5A4I - chains L and S of the 4 polymer chains in the assembly; structure by X-ray diffraction, 1.23 A resolution.

== Chain L ==
Protein: Hydrogenase-1 large chain
Source organism: Escherichia coli STR. K-12 SUBSTR. MC4100
Notes: EC 1.12.99.6; fragment: catalytic domain
UniProtKB: P0ACD8 (MBHL_ECOLI); residue numbers follow UniProt; this construct covers 1-582
Sequence (582 residues; row label = number of the first residue in the row):
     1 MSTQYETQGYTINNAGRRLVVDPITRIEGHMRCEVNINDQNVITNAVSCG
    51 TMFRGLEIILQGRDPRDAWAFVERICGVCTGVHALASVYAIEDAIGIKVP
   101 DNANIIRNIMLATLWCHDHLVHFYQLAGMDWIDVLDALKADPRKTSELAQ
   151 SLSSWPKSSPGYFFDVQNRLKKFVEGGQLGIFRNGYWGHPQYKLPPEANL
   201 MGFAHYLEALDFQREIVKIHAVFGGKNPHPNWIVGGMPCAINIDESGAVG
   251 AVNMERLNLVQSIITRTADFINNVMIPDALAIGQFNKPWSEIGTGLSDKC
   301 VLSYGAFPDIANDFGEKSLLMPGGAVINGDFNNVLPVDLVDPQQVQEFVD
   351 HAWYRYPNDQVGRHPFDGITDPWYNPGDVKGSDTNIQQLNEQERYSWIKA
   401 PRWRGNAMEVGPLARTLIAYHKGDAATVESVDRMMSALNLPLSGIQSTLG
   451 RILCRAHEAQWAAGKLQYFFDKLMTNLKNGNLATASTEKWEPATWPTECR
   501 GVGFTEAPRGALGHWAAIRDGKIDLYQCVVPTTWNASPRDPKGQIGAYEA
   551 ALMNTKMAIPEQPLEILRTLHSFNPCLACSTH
Unresolved in the structure: 1
Modified / non-standard residues: Cys-79 (S-hydroxycysteine; CSO)
Differences from the reference sequence: conflict Asn-574 (Asp in P0ACD8)
Bound ions: Mg2+: Glu-57, Cys-528, His-582; Ni2+: Cys-76, Cys-79, Cys-576, Cys-579; carbonmonoxide-(dicyano) iron Fe: Cys-79, Cys-579 (together with Ni2+)
Residues lining bound ligands: carbonmonoxide-(dicyano) iron (FCO): Cys-79, Val-82, His-83, Ala-507, Pro-508, Arg-509, Leu-512, Val-530, Pro-531, Thr-532, Cys-576, Cys-579
Curated features (UniProtKB/Swiss-Prot):
  - binding site (Ni(2+)): Cys-76, Cys-79, Cys-576, Cys-579

== Chain S ==
Protein: Hydrogenase-1 small chain
Source organism: Escherichia coli STR. K-12 SUBSTR. MC4100
Notes: EC 1.12.99.6
UniProtKB: P69739 (MBHS_ECOLI); residues 1-327 here correspond to UniProt positions 46-372 (UniProt number = residue number + 45)
Sequence (335 residues; each row starts with the number of its first residue):
     1 LENKPRIPVVWIHGLECTCCTESFIRSAHPLAKDVILSLISLDYDDTLMA
    51 AAGTQAEEVFEDIITQYNGKYILAVEGNPPLGEQGMFCISSGRPFIEKLK
   101 RAAAGASAIIAWGTCASWGCVQAARPNPTQATPIDKVITDKPIIKVPGCP
   151 PIPDVMSAIITYMVTFDRLPDVDRMGRPLMFYGQRIHDKCYRRAHFDAGE
   201 FVQSWDDDAARKGYCLYKMGCKGPTTYNACSSTRWNDGVSFPIQSGHGCL
   251 GCAENGFWDRGSFYSRVVDIPQMGTHSTADTVGLTALGVVAAAVGVHAVA
   301 SAVDQRRRHNQQPTETEHQPGNEDKQARSHHHHHH
Unresolved in the structure: 1-3, 268-335
Differences from the reference sequence: expression tag (328-335)
Bound ions: fe4-s3 cluster Fe: Cys-17, Cys-19, Cys-20, Glu-76, Cys-115, Cys-120, Cys-149; 4Fe-4S cluster Fe: His-187, Cys-190, Cys-215, Cys-221; 3Fe-4S cluster Fe: Cys-230, Cys-249, Cys-252
Residues lining bound ligands:
  - 3Fe-4S cluster (F3S): Ile-186, Thr-226, Asn-228, Cys-230, Trp-235, Phe-241, Pro-242, Cys-249, Leu-250, Gly-251, Cys-252, Ala-253
  - fe4-s3 cluster (SF3): Glu-16, Cys-17, Thr-18, Cys-19, Cys-20, Thr-21, Glu-76, Gly-113, Thr-114, Cys-115, Cys-120, Gly-148, Cys-149, Pro-150
  - 4Fe-4S cluster (SF4): Ile-186, His-187, Cys-190, Arg-192, Arg-193, Phe-196, Cys-215, Leu-216, Tyr-217, Cys-221, Gly-223, Pro-224, Ile-243
Curated features (UniProtKB/Swiss-Prot):
  - binding site ([4Fe-4S] cluster): Cys-17, Cys-20, Cys-115, Cys-149, His-187, Cys-190, Cys-215, Cys-221
  - binding site ([3Fe-4S] cluster): Cys-230, Cys-249, Cys-252

== Chain L / chain S interface ==
Residue-residue contacts (207):
  Val-21(L) with Gly-53(S)
  Asp-22(L) with Gly-53(S); Glu-57(S); Ser-90(S); Ser-91(S), hydrogen bond (side chain-backbone); Gly-92(S), hydrogen bond (side chain-backbone)
  Pro-23(L) with Tyr-44(S); Asp-46(S); Ala-52(S); Gly-53(S), hydrogen bond (backbone-backbone); Ser-91(S)
  Thr-25(L) with Asp-46(S); Met-49(S); Ala-51(S), hydrogen bond (side chain-backbone); Ala-52(S)
  Arg-26(L) with Asp-46(S), hydrogen bond (backbone-backbone); Thr-47(S); Leu-48(S); Met-49(S), hydrogen bond (side chain-backbone); Ala-50(S), hydrogen bond (side chain-backbone)
  Ile-27(L) with Thr-47(S)
  Glu-28(L) with Glu-16(S); Cys-17(S); Thr-18(S), hydrogen bond
  His-30(L) with His-13(S), hydrogen bond (side chain-backbone); Gly-14(S), hydrogen bond (side chain-backbone); Cys-88(S)
  Arg-32(L) with Gly-92(S)
  Thr-51(L) with Phe-87(S); Cys-88(S); Ile-89(S), hydrogen bond (backbone-backbone)
  Met-52(L) with Leu-15(S), hydrophobic; Glu-16(S); Phe-87(S)
  Phe-53(L) with Leu-15(S); Phe-87(S), hydrogen bond (backbone-backbone); Thr-129(S)
  Arg-54(L) with Glu-16(S); Cys-17(S); Gln-122(S); Pro-128(S); Thr-129(S)
  Gly-55(L) with Pro-128(S)
  Leu-56(L) with Val-121(S), hydrophobic
  Ile-58(L) with Pro-126(S), hydrophobic; Pro-128(S), hydrophobic
  Ile-59(L) with Val-121(S); Gln-122(S); Ala-124(S); Arg-125(S); Pro-126(S); Pro-128(S)
  Arg-63(L) with Ala-124(S); Arg-125(S), hydrogen bond (side chain-backbone); Trp-258(S), hydrogen bond (side chain-backbone); Asp-259(S), salt bridge
  Asp-64(L) with Ser-262(S)
  Arg-66(L) with Tyr-264(S)
  Asp-67(L) with Ser-262(S), hydrogen bond; Phe-263(S), hydrogen bond (side chain-backbone); Tyr-264(S)
  Trp-69(L) with His-247(S); Tyr-264(S), hydrogen bond
  Ala-70(L) with Trp-258(S); Phe-263(S), hydrophobic
  Phe-71(L) with Val-121(S), hydrophobic; Trp-258(S), hydrophobic; Phe-263(S), hydrophobic
  Arg-74(L) with Cys-17(S); Val-121(S); Cys-149(S), hydrogen bond (side chain-backbone); Trp-258(S)
  Ile-75(L) with Cys-17(S)
  Cys-76(L) with Cys-17(S)
  Gly-77(L) with Cys-17(S), hydrogen bond (backbone-backbone); Glu-22(S)
  Val-78(L) with Glu-22(S)
  His-117(L) with Glu-22(S); Arg-26(S), hydrogen bond
  Leu-126(L) with Thr-47(S)
  Met-129(L) with Leu-48(S); Ala-50(S)
  Arg-169(L) with Asp-34(S), salt bridge; Leu-37(S); Ser-38(S), hydrogen bond
  Phe-173(L) with Arg-6(S), hydrogen bond (backbone-side chain); Ile-36(S); Leu-37(S)
  Gln-178(L) with Pro-5(S); Arg-6(S), hydrogen bond (side chain-backbone); Ser-41(S)
  Gly-180(L) with Leu-42(S); Asp-43(S)
  Ile-181(L) with Leu-42(S), hydrogen bond (backbone-backbone); Leu-48(S); Met-49(S); Ala-50(S), hydrogen bond (backbone-backbone)
  Arg-183(L) with Asp-43(S), salt bridge; Ala-51(S); Val-59(S); Asp-62(S), salt bridge; Ile-63(S)
  Asn-184(L) with Ala-51(S); Gln-55(S), hydrogen bond (side chain-backbone); Glu-58(S), hydrogen bond; Val-59(S)
  Tyr-186(L) with Ala-50(S); Ala-51(S); Ala-52(S), hydrogen bond (side chain-backbone); Gln-55(S), hydrogen bond
  Trp-187(L) with Ala-50(S), hydrophobic
  Leu-210(L) with Lys-33(S)
  Asp-211(L) with Leu-31(S); Lys-33(S), salt bridge
  Gln-213(L) with Ile-25(S), hydrogen bond (side chain-backbone); Arg-26(S), hydrogen bond
  Arg-214(L) with Arg-26(S); Ser-27(S); Ala-28(S); Leu-31(S)
  Val-217(L) with Arg-26(S); Asn-236(S)
  Lys-218(L) with Asn-236(S); Asp-237(S), salt bridge; Val-239(S)
  Ala-221(L) with Asn-236(S); Val-239(S), hydrophobic; Ser-240(S), hydrogen bond (backbone-side chain); Ser-245(S), hydrogen bond (backbone-side chain)
  Val-222(L) with Val-239(S), hydrophobic; Ser-245(S), hydrogen bond (backbone-side chain)
  Gly-225(L) with Trp-235(S); Ser-240(S); Phe-241(S), hydrogen bond (backbone-backbone); Pro-242(S); Ser-245(S), hydrogen bond (backbone-side chain)
  Lys-226(L) with Cys-149(S), hydrogen bond (side chain-backbone); Pro-150(S); Trp-235(S); Asn-236(S); Pro-242(S)
  Asn-227(L) with Arg-26(S), hydrogen bond; Trp-235(S); Asn-236(S), hydrogen bond (backbone-side chain)
  Pro-228(L) with Cys-19(S); Glu-22(S); Ser-23(S); Pro-150(S)
  His-229(L) with Cys-17(S), hydrogen bond; Cys-19(S); Cys-149(S)
  Asn-231(L) with Pro-242(S); His-247(S); Leu-250(S)
  Trp-232(L) with His-247(S); Tyr-264(S)
  Ile-233(L) with Trp-205(S), hydrophobic; His-247(S); Tyr-264(S)
  Pro-238(L) with Ser-245(S); Gly-246(S)
  Cys-239(L) with Ser-245(S), hydrogen bond (backbone-backbone)
  Ala-240(L) with Asp-206(S); Ala-210(S); Arg-211(S)
  Ile-241(L) with Arg-211(S)
  Asn-242(L) with Arg-211(S), hydrogen bond (side chain-backbone)
  Ser-246(L) with Lys-212(S)
  Gly-247(L) with Arg-211(S); Lys-212(S)
  Gly-250(L) with Arg-192(S), hydrogen bond (backbone-side chain); Lys-212(S); Gly-213(S), hydrogen bond (backbone-backbone)
  Ala-251(L) with Arg-211(S)
  Arg-256(L) with Val-239(S), hydrogen bond (side chain-backbone); Gln-244(S)
  Leu-259(L) with Val-239(S), hydrophobic
  Pro-372(L) with Phe-87(S), hydrophobic
  Trp-373(L) with Glu-83(S)
  Tyr-374(L) with Glu-83(S), hydrogen bond (backbone-side chain); Met-86(S)
  Asp-383(L) with Gln-84(S); Met-86(S)
  Thr-384(L) with Gln-84(S); Met-86(S); Gly-92(S); Arg-93(S); Pro-94(S)
  Asn-385(L) with Gly-92(S); Arg-93(S), hydrogen bond
  Ile-386(L) with Met-86(S), hydrophobic; Gly-92(S), hydrogen bond (backbone-backbone)
  Trp-397(L) with Met-86(S), hydrogen bond (side chain-backbone); Phe-87(S), hydrophobic
  Leu-482(L) with Arg-211(S)
  Ala-483(L) with Asp-206(S); Arg-211(S)
  Thr-484(L) with Asp-206(S), hydrogen bond (backbone-side chain)
  Ala-485(L) with Trp-205(S), hydrophobic; Asp-206(S)
  Thr-487(L) with Trp-205(S)
  Trp-490(L) with Trp-205(S); Tyr-264(S), hydrophobic
  Glu-561(L) with Gln-55(S), hydrogen bond (backbone-side chain)
  Pro-563(L) with Gln-55(S)
  Leu-567(L) with Ala-52(S), hydrophobic
  Ala-578(L) with Glu-16(S)
Interface residues without a listed pair, chain L (97 interface residues in all): Val-20, Gly-29, Gln-125, Phe-182, Gly-185, Leu-207, Phe-223, Gly-224, Trp-353, Gln-387, Gln-562
Interface residues without a listed pair, chain S (89 interface residues in all): Thr-54, Ala-56, Gln-66, Tyr-67, Ser-204, Arg-234

== Overview ==
97 residues of chain L face 89 of chain S across their interface, with 51 hydrogen bonds and 6 salt bridges.
Polar pairs include Arg-63(L)/Asp-259(S), Arg-169(L)/Asp-34(S) and Arg-183(L)/Asp-43(S). Bound to chain L:
carbonmonoxide-(dicyano) iron. Chain S binds 4Fe-4S cluster, 3Fe-4S cluster and fe4-s3 cluster.
Chain L is Hydrogenase-1 large chain and chain S is Hydrogenase-1 small chain, both from Escherichia coli STR.
K-12 SUBSTR. MC4100; the structure, The mechanism of Hydrogen activation by NiFE-hydrogenases, was determined
by X-ray diffraction together with 5A4F, 5A4M, 5ADU and 4UE3 from the same study.
